Entry 1Y21 (X-ray diffraction, 1.75 A resolution); this record covers chain A.

== Chain A ==
Molecule: salivary nitrophorin
Organism: Cimex lectularius
UniProtKB: O76745 (O76745_9HEMI); residues 1-282 here correspond to UniProt positions 21-302 (UniProt number = residue number + 20)
Chain sequence (282 residues; each row starts with the number of its first residue):
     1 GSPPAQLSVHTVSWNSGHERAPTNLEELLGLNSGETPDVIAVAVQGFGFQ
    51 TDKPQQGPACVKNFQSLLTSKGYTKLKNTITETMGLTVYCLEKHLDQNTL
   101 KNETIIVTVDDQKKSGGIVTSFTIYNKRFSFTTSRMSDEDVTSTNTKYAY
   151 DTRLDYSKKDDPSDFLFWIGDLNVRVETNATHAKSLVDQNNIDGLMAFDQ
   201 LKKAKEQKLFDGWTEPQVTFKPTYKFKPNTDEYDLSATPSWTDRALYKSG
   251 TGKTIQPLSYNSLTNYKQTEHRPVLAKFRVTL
Unresolved in the structure: 1-2
Covalent attachments: nitric oxide (NO) linked to Cys60
Residues lining bound ligands:
  - heme (HEM): Trp14, Ser16, His18, Glu19, Arg20, Ala21, Pro22, Leu28, Val42, Val44, Phe47, Gly48, Phe49, Asp52, Pro54, Gln56, Gly57, Val61, Phe64, Gln65, Lys75, Asn78, Ile80, Thr87, Tyr89
  - nitric oxide (NO): Val44, Phe49, Asn78, Ile80, Gly85
UniProt features mapped onto this chain:
  - binding site (heme): Cys60
What the authors report for this chain:
  - post-translational modification sites: Cys60
  - conformationally variable residues: Ala21, Gln56, Cys60, Phe64

== Overview ==
Chain A binds nitric oxide and heme. Nitric oxide is covalently linked to Cys60. Curated annotation (UniProt)
lists heme-binding residue Cys60. From the paper: a modification site at Cys60; conformational variability at
Ala21, Gln56 and Cys60 among others.
Chain A is salivary nitrophorin (Cimex lectularius); the structure, Crystal Structure of Cimex Nitrophorin NO
Complex, was determined by X-ray diffraction, deposited together with 1NTF.
